5S4N - chains B and F of the 6 polymer chains in the assembly; structure by X-ray diffraction, 2.53 A resolution.

Chain B:
Molecule: Tubulin beta-2B chain
From: Bos taurus
UniProtKB: Q6B856 (TBB2B_BOVIN); the author numbering skips numbers that UniProt does not, so the offset changes along the chain: 1-42 = UniProt 1-42; 45-360 = UniProt 43-358; 369-455 = UniProt 359-445
Sequence (445 residues; row label = number of the first residue in the row; note: 10 numbers in that range are skipped by the numbering (no residue carries them; nothing is unmodelled there)):
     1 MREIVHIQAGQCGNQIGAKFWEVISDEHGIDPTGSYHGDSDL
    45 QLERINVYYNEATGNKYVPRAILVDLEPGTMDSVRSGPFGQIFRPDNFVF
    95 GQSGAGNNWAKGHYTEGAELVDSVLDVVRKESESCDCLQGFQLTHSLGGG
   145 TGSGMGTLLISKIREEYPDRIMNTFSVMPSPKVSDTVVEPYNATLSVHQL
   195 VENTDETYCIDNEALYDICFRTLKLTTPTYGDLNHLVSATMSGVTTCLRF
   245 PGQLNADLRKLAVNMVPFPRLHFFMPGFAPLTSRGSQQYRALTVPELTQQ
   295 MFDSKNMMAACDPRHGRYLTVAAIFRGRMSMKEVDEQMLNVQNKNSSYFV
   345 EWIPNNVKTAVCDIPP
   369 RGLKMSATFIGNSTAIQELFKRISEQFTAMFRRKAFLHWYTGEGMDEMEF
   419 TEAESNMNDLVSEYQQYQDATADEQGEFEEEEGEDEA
Disordered / not traced: 279-280, 438-455
Ion coordination: Mg2+: Gln11 (together with GDP); Ca2+: Glu113 (shared with 1 residue of chain C)
Residues lining bound ligands:
  - GDP (guanosine-5'-diphosphate): Ala9, Gly10, Gln11, Cys12, Gln15, Ile16, Asn101, Ser140, Gly142, Gly143, Gly144, Thr145, Gly146, Val171, Pro173, Val177, Asp179, Glu183, Asn206, Leu209, Tyr224, Leu227, Asn228
  - N-methyl-2-(methylsulfonyl)aniline (UVA), molecule 1: Val23, Glu27, Ala233, Ser236, Gly237, Thr240, Phe272, Ala273, Pro274, Arg320, Pro360, Leu371, Ser374, Ala375, Thr376
  - N-methyl-2-(methylsulfonyl)aniline (UVA), molecule 2: Lys176, Val177, Ser178, Asp179, Tyr210, Thr221, Pro222, Thr223, Tyr224, Leu227
  - N-methyl-2-(methylsulfonyl)aniline (UVA), molecule 3: Cys241, Leu255, Asn258, Met259, Ala316, Ala317, Ile318, Lys352, Thr353, Ala354, Ile378
UniProt features mapped onto this chain:
  - motif: Met1 to Ile4 (MREI motif)
  - binding site (GTP): Gln11, Glu71, Ser140, Gly144, Thr145, Gly146, Asn206, Asn228
  - binding site (Mg(2+)): Glu71
  - modified residue: Ser40 (Phosphoserine), Thr57 (Phosphothreonine), Lys60 (N6-acetyllysine), Ser174 (Phosphoserine), Thr287 (Phosphothreonine), Thr292 (Phosphothreonine), Arg320 (Omega-N-methylarginine), Glu448 (5-glutamyl polyglutamate)
  - cross-link (Glycyl lysine isopeptide (Lys-Gly)): Lys60 (interchain with G-Cter in ubiquitin), Lys326 (interchain with G-Cter in ubiquitin)
What the authors report for this chain:
  - binding site for N-methyl-2-(methylsulfonyl)aniline: Phe272, Arg320, Ser374, Thr376

Chain F:
Molecule: Tubulin-Tyrosine Ligase
From: Gallus gallus
UniProtKB: E1BQ43 (E1BQ43_CHICK); residues 1-378 here = UniProt positions 1-378
Sequence (384 residues; row label = number of the first residue in the row):
     1 MYTFVVRDENSSVYAEVSRLLLATGQWKRLRKDNPRFNLMLGERNRLPFG
    51 RLGHEPGLVQLVNYYRGADKLCRKASLVKLIKTSPELSESCTWFPESYVI
   101 YPTNLKTPVAPAQNGIRHLINNTRTDEREVFLAAYNRRREGREGNVWIAK
   151 SSAGAKGEGILISSEASELLDFIDEQGQVHVIQKYLEKPLLLEPGHRKFD
   201 IRSWVLVDHLYNIYLYREGVLRTSSEPYNSANFQDKTCHLTNHCIQKEYS
   251 KNYGRYEEGNEMFFEEFNQYLMDALNTTLENSILLQIKHIIRSCLMCIEP
   301 AISTKHLHYQSFQLFGFDFMVDEELKVWLIEVNGAPACAQKLYAELCQGI
   351 VDVAISSVFPLADTGQKTSQPTSIFIKLHHHHHH
Disordered / not traced: 106-124, 141-143, 156-158, 363-370, 383-384
Sequence notes: expression tag (379-384)
Ion coordination: Mg2+: Glu331 (together with AMP-PCP)
Residues lining bound ligands: AMP-PCP (ACP; phosphomethylphosphonic acid adenylate ester): Lys74, Pro95, Ile148, Lys150, Ala155, Gln183, Lys184, Tyr185, Leu186, Lys198, Asp200, Arg202, Arg222, His239, Leu240, Thr241, Asn242, Asp318, Met320, Ile330, Glu331, Asn333

Chain B / chain F interface:
Residue-residue contacts (11; chain B residue first):
  Arg311(B) - Arg31(F)
  Leu333(B) - Pro56(F)
  Leu333(B) - Gly57(F)
  Gln336(B) - Arg36(F)  hydrogen bond
  Asn337(B) - Arg36(F)  hydrogen bond
  Asn337(B) - Leu58(F)
  Lys338(B) - Met1(F)
  Ser340(B) - Leu30(F)
  Ser340(B) - Asn34(F)  hydrogen bond
  Glu345(B) - Arg31(F)  salt bridge
  Asn349(B) - Glu55(F)
Other interface residues (no listed pair), chain B (9 interface residues in all): Ser341
Other interface residues (no listed pair), chain F (11 interface residues in all): Thr3, Lys28

In short:
Chain B and chain F form an interface of 9 and 11 residues respectively, with 3 hydrogen bonds and 1 salt
bridge. Among the polar pairs are Glu345(B)-Arg31(F), Gln336(B)-Arg36(F) and Asn337(B)-Arg36(F). Ligands of
chain B: GDP and 3 copies of N-methyl-2-(methylsulfonyl)aniline. From the paper: a binding site for
N-methyl-2-(methylsulfonyl)aniline at Phe272(B), Arg320(B) and Ser374(B) among others.
Chain B is Tubulin beta-2B chain (Bos taurus) and chain F is Tubulin-Tyrosine Ligase (Gallus gallus); the
structure, Tubulin-Z285782452-complex, was determined by X-ray diffraction, deposited together with 5S4L,
5S4M, 5S4O, 5S4P, 5S4Q, 5S4R and 52 further entries.
